PDB entry 6BK8 | electron microscopy, 3.30 A resolution | chains e and A of the 46 polymer chains in the assembly

== Chain e ==
Molecule: 34-nt RNA strand
From: Saccharomyces cerevisiae
Sequence (34 nucleotides; numbered -13 to 21; 1 number in that range is skipped by the numbering (no residue carries it; nothing is unmodelled there); the number before each row is that of its first residue; numbers below 1 keep their minus sign (U-13 is residue -13)):
   -13 UUUAAUAAAA AAA
     1 GUAUAUUUUU UUUUUUUUUA U
Bound ions: Mg2+: A-1, G1 (shared with 2 residues of chain 6)

== Chain A ==
Name: Pre-mRNA-splicing factor Prp8
From: Saccharomyces cerevisiae (strain ATCC 204508 / S288c)
Reference sequence: P33334 (PRP8_YEAST); residue numbers follow UniProt; this construct covers 1-2413
Chain sequence (2413 residues; each row starts with the number of its first residue):
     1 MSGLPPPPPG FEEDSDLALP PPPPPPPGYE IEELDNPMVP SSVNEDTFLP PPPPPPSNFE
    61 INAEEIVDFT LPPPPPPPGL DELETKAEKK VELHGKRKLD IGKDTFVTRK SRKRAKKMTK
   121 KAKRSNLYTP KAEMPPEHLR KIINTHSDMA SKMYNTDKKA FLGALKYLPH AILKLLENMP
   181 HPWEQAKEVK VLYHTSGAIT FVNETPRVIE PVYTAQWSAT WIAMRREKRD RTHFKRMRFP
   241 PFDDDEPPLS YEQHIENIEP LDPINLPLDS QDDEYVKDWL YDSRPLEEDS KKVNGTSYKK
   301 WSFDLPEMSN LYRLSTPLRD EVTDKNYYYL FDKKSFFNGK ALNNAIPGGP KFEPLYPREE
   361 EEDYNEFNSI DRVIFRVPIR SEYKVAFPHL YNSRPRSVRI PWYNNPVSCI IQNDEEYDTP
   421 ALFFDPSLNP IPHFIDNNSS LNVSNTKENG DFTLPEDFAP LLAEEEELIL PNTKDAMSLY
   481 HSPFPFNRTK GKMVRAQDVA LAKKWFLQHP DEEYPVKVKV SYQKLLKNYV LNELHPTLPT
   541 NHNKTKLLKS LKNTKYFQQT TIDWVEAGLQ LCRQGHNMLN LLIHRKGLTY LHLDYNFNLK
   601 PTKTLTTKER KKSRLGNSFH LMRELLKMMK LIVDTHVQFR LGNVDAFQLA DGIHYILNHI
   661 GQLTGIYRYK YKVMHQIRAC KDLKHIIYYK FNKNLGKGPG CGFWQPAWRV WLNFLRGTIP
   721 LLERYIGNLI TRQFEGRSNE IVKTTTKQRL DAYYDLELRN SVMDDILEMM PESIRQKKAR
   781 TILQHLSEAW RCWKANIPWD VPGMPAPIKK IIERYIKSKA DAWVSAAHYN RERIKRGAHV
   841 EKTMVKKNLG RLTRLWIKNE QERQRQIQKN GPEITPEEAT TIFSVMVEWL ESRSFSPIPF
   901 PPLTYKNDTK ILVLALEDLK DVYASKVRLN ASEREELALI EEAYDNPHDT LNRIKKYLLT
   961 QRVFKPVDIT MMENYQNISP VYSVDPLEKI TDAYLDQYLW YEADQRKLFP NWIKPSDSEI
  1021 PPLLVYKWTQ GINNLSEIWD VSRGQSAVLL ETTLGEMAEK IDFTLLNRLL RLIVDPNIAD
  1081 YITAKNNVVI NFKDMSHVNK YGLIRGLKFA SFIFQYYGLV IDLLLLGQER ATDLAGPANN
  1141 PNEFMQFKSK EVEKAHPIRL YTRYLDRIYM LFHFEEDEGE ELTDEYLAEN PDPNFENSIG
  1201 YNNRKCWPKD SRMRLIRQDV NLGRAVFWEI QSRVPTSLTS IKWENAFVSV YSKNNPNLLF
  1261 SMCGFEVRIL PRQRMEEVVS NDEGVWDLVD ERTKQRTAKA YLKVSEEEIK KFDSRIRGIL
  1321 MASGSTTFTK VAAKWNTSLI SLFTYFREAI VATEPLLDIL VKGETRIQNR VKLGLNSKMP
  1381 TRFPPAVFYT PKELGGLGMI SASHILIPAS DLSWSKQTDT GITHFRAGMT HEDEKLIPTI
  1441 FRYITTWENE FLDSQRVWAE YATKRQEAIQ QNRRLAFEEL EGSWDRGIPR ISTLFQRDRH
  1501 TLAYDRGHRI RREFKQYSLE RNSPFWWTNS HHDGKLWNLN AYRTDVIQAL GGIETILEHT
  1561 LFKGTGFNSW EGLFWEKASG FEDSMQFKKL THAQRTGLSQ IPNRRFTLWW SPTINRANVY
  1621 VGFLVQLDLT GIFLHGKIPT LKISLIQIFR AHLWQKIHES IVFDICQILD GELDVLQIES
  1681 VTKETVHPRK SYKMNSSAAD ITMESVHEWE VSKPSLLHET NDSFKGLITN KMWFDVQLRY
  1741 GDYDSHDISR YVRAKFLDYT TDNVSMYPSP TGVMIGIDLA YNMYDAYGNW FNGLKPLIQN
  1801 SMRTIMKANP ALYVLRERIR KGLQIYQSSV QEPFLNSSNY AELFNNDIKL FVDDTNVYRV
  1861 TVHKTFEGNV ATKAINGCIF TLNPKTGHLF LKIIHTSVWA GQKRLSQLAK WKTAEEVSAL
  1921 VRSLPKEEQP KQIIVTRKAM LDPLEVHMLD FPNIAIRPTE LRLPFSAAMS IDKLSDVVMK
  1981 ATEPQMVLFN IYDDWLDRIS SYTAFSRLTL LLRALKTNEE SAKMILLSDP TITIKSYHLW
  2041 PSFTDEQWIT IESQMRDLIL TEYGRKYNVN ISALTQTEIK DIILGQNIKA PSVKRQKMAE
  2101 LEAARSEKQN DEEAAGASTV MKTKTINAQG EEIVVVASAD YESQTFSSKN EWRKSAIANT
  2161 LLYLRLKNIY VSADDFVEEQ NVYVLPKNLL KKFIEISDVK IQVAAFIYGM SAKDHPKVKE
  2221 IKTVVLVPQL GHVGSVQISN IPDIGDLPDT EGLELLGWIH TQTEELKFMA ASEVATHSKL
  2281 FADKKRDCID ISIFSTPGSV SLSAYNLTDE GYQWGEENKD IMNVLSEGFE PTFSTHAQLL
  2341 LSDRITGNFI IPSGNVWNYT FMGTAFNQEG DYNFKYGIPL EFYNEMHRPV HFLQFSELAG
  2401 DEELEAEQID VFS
Disordered / not traced: 1-125, 360-364, 434-449, 2107-2413
Ligand contacts: inositol hexakisphosphate (IHP): Arg236, Lys517, Tyr655, His659, Lys681, Lys684, His685, Tyr688, Tyr689, Asn692, Lys697, Gly698, Asn1618
Curated features (UniProtKB/Swiss-Prot):
  - region: Met1585 to Leu1598 (Important for branch point selection)
  - mutagenesis: His1658 (H1658S: No effect on viability), Glu1684 (E1684Q: No effect on viability), His1687 (H1687S: No effect on viability), Asp1700 (D1700N: No effect on viability), Asp1735 (D1735N: No effect on viability), Asp1853 (D1853A: Alters protein folding. Severely impaired growth. Strongly reduced growth at 35 degrees Celsius; when associated with A-1854; D1853N: Reduced growth at 30 degrees Celsius ...), Asp1854 (D1854A: Reduced growth at 30 degrees Celsius. Strongly reduced growth at 16 degrees Celsius. Strongly reduced growth at 35 degrees Celsius; when associated with A-1853 ...), Thr1855 (T1855A: Reduced growth at 30 degrees Celsius. Strongly reduced growth at 16 degrees Celsius), Thr1936 (T1936A: Reduced growth at 30 degrees Celsius. Strongly reduced growth at 16 degrees Celsius), Arg1937 (R1937K: Severely impaired growth. Reduced growth at 30 degrees Celsius. Strongly reduced growth at 16 degrees Celsius)
Reported in the primary citation:
  - conformationally variable residues (order/disorder transition): Glu1576 to Ser1599
  - binding site for the 59-nt RNA strand: Phe1581, Gln1594

== Interface between chain e and chain A ==
Pairs across the interface - 49 pairs, chain e then chain A:
  A-10(e) - Lys351(A)  hydrogen bond to the sugar
  A-9(e) - Val516(A)  base contact
  A-9(e) - Val520(A)  phosphate contact
  A-9(e) - Gln523(A)  phosphate contact
  U-8(e) - Val520(A)  phosphate contact
  U-8(e) - Thr1430(A)  base contact
  A-7(e) - Pro1380(A)  base contact
  A-6(e) - Arg678(A)  salt bridge to the phosphate
  A-6(e) - Lys1378(A)  sugar contact
  A-6(e) - Met1379(A)  sugar contact
  A-6(e) - Pro1380(A)  base contact
  A-6(e) - Tyr1620(A)  stacking on the base
  A-6(e) - Val1621(A)  sugar contact
  A-5(e) - Tyr667(A)  sugar contact
  A-5(e) - Tyr671(A)  stacking on the base
  A-5(e) - Ser1377(A)  phosphate contact
  A-5(e) - Lys1378(A)  phosphate contact
  A-5(e) - Met1379(A)  phosphate contact
  A-4(e) - Tyr667(A)  hydrogen bond to the phosphate
  A-4(e) - Arg668(A)  salt bridge to the phosphate
  A-4(e) - Gly1636(A)  phosphate contact
  A-4(e) - Lys1637(A)  hydrogen bond to the phosphate
  A-3(e) - Arg614(A)  hydrogen bond to the phosphate
  A-3(e) - Lys1637(A)  salt bridge to the phosphate
  A-2(e) - Arg614(A)  salt bridge to the phosphate
  U2(e) - Ser1325(A)  base contact
  U2(e) - Thr1596(A)  sugar contact
  A3(e) - Lys842(A)  salt bridge to the phosphate
  A3(e) - His1592(A)  base contact
  A5(e) - Ser925(A)  sugar contact
  A5(e) - Lys926(A)  sugar contact
  A5(e) - Lys1330(A)  salt bridge to the phosphate
  A5(e) - Arg1521(A)  base contact
  U6(e) - Ser925(A)  sugar contact
  U6(e) - Lys1334(A)  base contact
  U6(e) - Arg1521(A)  base contact
  U7(e) - Pro1524(A)  base contact
  U8(e) - Thr1337(A)  phosphate contact
  U8(e) - Ile1340(A)  sugar contact
  U8(e) - Phe1525(A)  base contact
  U8(e) - Lys1535(A)  base contact
  U8(e) - Trp1537(A)  hydrogen bond to the sugar
  U9(e) - Lys1535(A)  base contact
  U9(e) - Arg1543(A)  salt bridge to the phosphate
  U10(e) - Asn1538(A)  phosphate contact
  U11(e) - Phe1477(A)  base contact
  U12(e) - Phe1477(A)  base contact
  U12(e) - Phe1495(A)  sugar contact
  U13(e) - Arg1497(A)  salt bridge to the phosphate
Interface residues without a listed pair, chain e (21 interface residues in all): U14
Interface residues without a listed pair, chain A (49 interface residues in all): Lys524, Tyr669, Met674, Arg1315, Gly1324, Ala1333, His1424, Trp1484, Asn1522, Leu1539, Asn1540

== In short ==
The interface between chain e and chain A involves 21 residues on one side and 49 on the other, with 5
hydrogen bonds, 8 salt bridges and 2 aromatic stacking contacts. Polar contacts include A-10(e)-Lys351(A),
U8(e)-Trp1537(A) and A-4(e)-Tyr667(A). The paper reports a binding site for the 59-nt RNA strand at Phe1581(A)
and Gln1594(A); conformational variability at Glu1576(A).
Here chain e is a 34-nt RNA strand (Saccharomyces cerevisiae) and chain A is Pre-mRNA-splicing factor Prp8
(Saccharomyces cerevisiae (strain ATCC 204508 / S288c)). Entry 6BK8 (S. cerevisiae spliceosomal post-catalytic
P complex) was determined by electron microscopy.
